PDB entry 8OVW | electron microscopy, 3.40 A resolution | chains Q and U of the 17 polymer chains in the assembly

Chain Q:
Protein: Inner kinetochore subunit OKP1
From: Saccharomyces cerevisiae
UniProtKB: P53298 (CENPQ_YEAST); residue numbers follow UniProt; this construct covers 1-406
Chain sequence (406 residues; numbered 1 to 406; the number before each row is that of its first residue):
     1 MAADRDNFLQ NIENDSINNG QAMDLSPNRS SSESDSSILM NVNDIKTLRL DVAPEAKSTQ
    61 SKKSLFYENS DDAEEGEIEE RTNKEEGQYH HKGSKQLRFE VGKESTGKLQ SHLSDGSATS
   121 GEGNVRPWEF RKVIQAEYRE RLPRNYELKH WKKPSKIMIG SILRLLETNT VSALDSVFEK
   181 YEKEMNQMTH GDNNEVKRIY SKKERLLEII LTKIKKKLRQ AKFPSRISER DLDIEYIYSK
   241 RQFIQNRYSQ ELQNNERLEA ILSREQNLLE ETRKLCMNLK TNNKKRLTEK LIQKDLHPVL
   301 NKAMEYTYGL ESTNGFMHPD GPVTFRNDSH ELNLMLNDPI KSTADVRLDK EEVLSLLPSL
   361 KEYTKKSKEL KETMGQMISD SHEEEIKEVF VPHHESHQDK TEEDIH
Unresolved in the structure: 1-126, 312-318, 392-406
UniProt features mapped onto this chain:
  - region: M317 to I340 (CTF19-MCM21 binding motif)
  - modified residue: S70 (Phosphoserine)

Chain U:
Protein: Inner kinetochore subunit AME1
From: Saccharomyces cerevisiae
UniProtKB: P38313 (CENPU_YEAST); numbering as in UniProt (aligned over 1-324)
Chain sequence (324 residues; each row starts with the number of its first residue):
     1 MDRDTKLAFR LRGSHSRRTD DIDDDVIVFK TPNAVYREEN SPIQSPVQPI LSSPKLANSF
    61 EFPITTNNVN AQDRHEHGYQ PLDAEDYPMI DSENKSLISE SPQNVRNDED LTTRYNFDDI
   121 PIRQLSSSIT SVTTIDVLSS LFINLFENDL IPQALKDFNK SDDDQFRKLL YKLDLRLFQT
   181 ISDQMTRDLK DILDINVSNN ELCYQLKQVL ARKEDLNQQI ISVRNEIQEL KAGKDWHDLQ
   241 NEQAKLNDKV KLNKRLNDLT STLLGKYEGD RKIMSQDSED DSIRDDSNIL DIAHFVDLMD
   301 PYNGLLKKIN KINENLSNEL QPSL
Unresolved in the structure: 1-132, 270-274, 322-324

Chain Q / chain U interface:
Residue-residue contacts (129):
  P127(Q) - N148(U)
  P127(Q) - D149(U)
  W128(Q) - D149(U)  hydrogen bond
  F130(Q) - L141(U)  hydrophobic
  F130(Q) - L145(U)  hydrophobic
  V133(Q) - N144(U)
  I134(Q) - L141(U)  hydrophobic
  E137(Q) - V137(U)
  E137(Q) - S140(U)  hydrogen bond
  Y138(Q) - T133(U)
  Y138(Q) - T134(U)
  Y138(Q) - V137(U)
  R141(Q) - T133(U)
  L142(Q) - T133(U)
  L166(Q) - M185(U)  hydrophobic
  N169(Q) - I181(U)
  N169(Q) - Q184(U)  hydrogen bond
  N169(Q) - M185(U)
  N169(Q) - D188(U)  hydrogen bond
  T170(Q) - I181(U)
  S172(Q) - Q184(U)
  A173(Q) - T180(U)
  A173(Q) - I181(U)  hydrophobic
  A173(Q) - Q184(U)
  L174(Q) - L177(U)  hydrophobic
  V177(Q) - R176(U)
  Y181(Q) - K172(U)
  Y181(Q) - R176(U)
  M188(Q) - Q165(U)
  M188(Q) - F166(U)  hydrophobic
  M188(Q) - L169(U)  hydrophobic
  I199(Q) - F166(U)  hydrophobic
  I199(Q) - L170(U)  hydrophobic
  K203(Q) - L170(U)
  K203(Q) - L173(U)
  K203(Q) - D174(U)  salt bridge
  I210(Q) - F178(U)  hydrophobic
  I214(Q) - L145(U)  hydrophobic
  F223(Q) - V137(U)  hydrophobic
  I227(Q) - T134(U)
  D233(Q) - I192(U)
  I234(Q) - D191(U)
  I234(Q) - I192(U)  hydrophobic
  I237(Q) - I195(U)  hydrophobic
  K240(Q) - N199(U)
  R241(Q) - I195(U)
  R241(Q) - S198(U)  hydrogen bond
  R241(Q) - N199(U)
  I244(Q) - N199(U)
  I244(Q) - L202(U)  hydrophobic
  I244(Q) - C203(U)  hydrophobic
  Q245(Q) - L202(U)
  Y248(Q) - Q205(U)
  Y248(Q) - L206(U)
  Y248(Q) - V209(U)  hydrophobic
  E251(Q) - V209(U)
  E251(Q) - L210(U)
  E251(Q) - K213(U)
  N255(Q) - R212(U)  hydrogen bond
  N255(Q) - K213(U)
  N255(Q) - L216(U)
  L258(Q) - L216(U)  hydrophobic
  L258(Q) - N217(U)
  L258(Q) - I220(U)
  E259(Q) - R212(U)  salt bridge
  E259(Q) - L216(U)
  I261(Q) - I220(U)  hydrophobic
  L262(Q) - L216(U)  hydrophobic
  L262(Q) - Q219(U)
  L262(Q) - I220(U)  hydrophobic
  L262(Q) - V223(U)  hydrophobic
  E265(Q) - V223(U)
  E265(Q) - R224(U)  salt bridge
  E265(Q) - I227(U)
  L269(Q) - V223(U)  hydrophobic
  L269(Q) - E226(U)
  L269(Q) - I227(U)  hydrophobic
  T272(Q) - L230(U)
  T272(Q) - K231(U)
  R273(Q) - E226(U)
  L275(Q) - W236(U)  hydrophobic
  C276(Q) - W236(U)  hydrophobic
  C276(Q) - L239(U)
  L279(Q) - L239(U)  hydrophobic
  L279(Q) - Q243(U)
  K280(Q) - L239(U)
  N283(Q) - L239(U)  hydrogen bond (side chain-backbone)
  N283(Q) - Q243(U)
  R286(Q) - N247(U)  hydrogen bond
  R286(Q) - V250(U)
  L287(Q) - L246(U)  hydrophobic
  L291(Q) - L246(U)  hydrophobic
  L291(Q) - K249(U)
  L291(Q) - V250(U)  hydrophobic
  D295(Q) - N253(U)
  D295(Q) - N257(U)  hydrogen bond (backbone-side chain)
  L296(Q) - N253(U)
  H297(Q) - N253(U)  hydrogen bond (backbone-side chain)
  H297(Q) - L256(U)
  H297(Q) - N257(U)
  H297(Q) - T260(U)
  V299(Q) - L256(U)  hydrophobic
  L300(Q) - L252(U)  hydrophobic
  L300(Q) - N253(U)
  M304(Q) - K249(U)
  Y308(Q) - E242(U)
  Y308(Q) - L246(U)
  N337(Q) - R284(U)  hydrogen bond
  K350(Q) - I283(U)
  V353(Q) - I283(U)  hydrophobic
  L354(Q) - D281(U)
  Y363(Q) - N288(U)  hydrogen bond
  T364(Q) - S282(U)  hydrogen bond
  S367(Q) - N288(U)
  K371(Q) - S287(U)
  K371(Q) - N288(U)
  K371(Q) - D291(U)  salt bridge
  M374(Q) - D291(U)
  M374(Q) - I292(U)
  M374(Q) - F295(U)  hydrophobic
  M377(Q) - M299(U)  hydrophobic
  I378(Q) - H294(U)
  I378(Q) - L298(U)  hydrophobic
  S381(Q) - L298(U)
  E383(Q) - L298(U)
  E383(Q) - L305(U)
  I386(Q) - L305(U)  hydrophobic
  F390(Q) - I309(U)  hydrophobic
  F390(Q) - I312(U)  hydrophobic
Also at the interface, not in a pair above, chain Q (86 interface residues in all): F178, L207, P224, L232, Y238, R247, L252, Q266, L268, K290, A303, T307, L348, K361
Also at the interface, not in a pair above, chain U (80 interface residues in all): L138, L150, R167, L189, Q240

Summary:
The interface between chain Q and chain U involves 86 residues on one side and 80 on the other; the contacts
include 13 hydrogen bonds and 4 salt bridges. Polar contacts include K203(Q)-D174(U), E259(Q)-R212(U) and
E265(Q)-R224(U).
Here chain Q is Inner kinetochore subunit OKP1 and chain U is Inner kinetochore subunit AME1, both from
Saccharomyces cerevisiae. Entry 8OVW (Cryo-EM structure of CBF1-CCAN bound topologically to centromeric DNA)
was determined by electron microscopy, deposited together with 8OVX, 8OW0 and 8OW1.
